2VVD - chain A; structure by X-ray diffraction, 2.26 A resolution.

== Chain A ==
Name: Spike protein P1
Source organism: Pseudoalteromonas phage PM2
Notes: fragment: receptor binding domain, residues 159-335
UniProt: Q9XJR3 (Q9XJR3_BPPM2); residues 160-336 here correspond to UniProt positions 159-335 (UniProt number = residue number - 1)
Amino-acid sequence (177 residues; numbered 160 to 336; the number before each row is that of its first residue):
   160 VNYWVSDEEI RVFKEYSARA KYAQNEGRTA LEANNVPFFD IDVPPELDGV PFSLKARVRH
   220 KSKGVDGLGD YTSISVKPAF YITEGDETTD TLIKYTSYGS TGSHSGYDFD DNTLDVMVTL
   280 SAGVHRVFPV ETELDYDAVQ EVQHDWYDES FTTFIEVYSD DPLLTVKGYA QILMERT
Disordered / not traced: 160-165, 328-336
Modified residues: Mse276 (selenomethionine; parent Met); Mse333 (selenomethionine)
Metal / ion sites: Ca2+ site 1: D166, E168, D269; Ca2+ site 2: S232, D294, D296

== Overview ==
D166, E168 and D269 form the Ca2+ site 1. The Ca2+ site 2 is built by S232, D294 and D296.
Chain A is Spike protein P1 (Pseudoalteromonas phage PM2); the structure, Crystal structure of the receptor
binding domain of the spike protein P1 from bacteriophage PM2, was determined by X-ray diffraction (same
publication as 2W0C, 2VVE and 2VVF).
